PDB entry 8DSE | X-ray diffraction, 1.43 A resolution | chains A and B

[Chain A (and B)]
Protein: Nicotinamide phosphoribosyltransferase
Source organism: Homo sapiens
Notes: EC 2.4.2.12; chain B of this document is another copy of the same molecule, construct and numbering; everything in this record applies to it too
Reference sequence: P43490 (NAMPT_HUMAN); numbering as in UniProt (aligned over 1-491)
Chain sequence (499 residues; numbered 1 to 499; the number before each row is that of its first residue):
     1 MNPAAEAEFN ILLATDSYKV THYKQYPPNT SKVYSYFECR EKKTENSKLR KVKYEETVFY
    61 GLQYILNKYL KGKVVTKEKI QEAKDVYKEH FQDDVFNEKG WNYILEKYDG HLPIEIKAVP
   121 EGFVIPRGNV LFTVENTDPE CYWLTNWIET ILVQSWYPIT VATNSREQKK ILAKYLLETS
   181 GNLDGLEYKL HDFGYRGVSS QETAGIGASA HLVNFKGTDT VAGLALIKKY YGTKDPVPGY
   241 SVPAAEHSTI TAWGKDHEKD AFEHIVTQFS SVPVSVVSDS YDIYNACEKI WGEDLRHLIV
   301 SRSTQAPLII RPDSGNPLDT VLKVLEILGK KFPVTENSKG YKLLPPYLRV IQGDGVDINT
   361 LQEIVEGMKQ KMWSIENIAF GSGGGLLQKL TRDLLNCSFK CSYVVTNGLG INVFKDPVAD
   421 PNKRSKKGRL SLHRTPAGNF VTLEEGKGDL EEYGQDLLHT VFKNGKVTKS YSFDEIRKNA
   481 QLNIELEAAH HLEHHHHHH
Not modelled in the structure: 1-8, 43-52, 487-499 (chain B: 1-8, 43-51, 487-499)
Sequence notes: expression tag (492-499)
Small-molecule neighbours:
  - nicotinamide (NCA): Phe193, Arg196, Asp219, Ala244, Ala245, Arg311
  - quercitrin (QCT; 2-(3,4-dihydroxyphenyl)-5,7-dihydroxy-4-oxo-4H-chromen-3-yl 6-deoxy-alpha-L-mannopyranoside): Tyr188, Lys189, His191, Phe193, Asp219, Tyr240, Ser241, Val242, Ala244, Pro273, Ser275, Pro307, Ile309, Arg349, Val350, Ile351, Glu376, Asn377, Ile378, Ala379
What the authors report for this chain:
  - binding site for quercitrin: Lys189, Pro307, Ile309
  - catalytic residues: His247 (citing earlier work)

[How chain A and chain B interact]
Pairs across the interface (222; chain A residue first):
  Phe9(A) with Gln201(B)
  Leu13(A) with Tyr195(B); Val221(B)
  Ala14(A) with Tyr195(B)
  Thr15(A) with Tyr195(B); Asp219(B); Val221(B)
  Asp16(A) with Tyr195(B); Arg196(B), salt bridge; Asp219(B)
  Ser17(A) with Thr218(B); Asp219(B), hydrogen bond (backbone-backbone); Val221(B); Ser241(B)
  Tyr18(A) with Arg196(B), hydrogen bond; Asp219(B), hydrogen bond (backbone-side chain); Ala244(B); Ala245(B); Glu246(B)
  Lys19(A) with Arg196(B); Glu246(B), salt bridge
  Thr21(A) with Pro243(B); Ala244(B); Phe269(B)
  His22(A) with Ala244(B), hydrogen bond (side chain-backbone); Ala245(B); Glu246(B), salt bridge; Thr249(B)
  Lys24(A) with His264(B), hydrogen bond (backbone-side chain); Gln268(B); Phe269(B)
  Gln25(A) with Ala244(B), hydrogen bond (side chain-backbone); Ala245(B); Thr249(B), hydrogen bond; Trp253(B), hydrogen bond (backbone-side chain); His264(B); Ile265(B); Phe269(B)
  Tyr26(A) with Glu246(B); Ser248(B), hydrogen bond; Thr249(B); Trp253(B)
  Pro27(A) with Ala252(B); Trp253(B), hydrophobic
  Pro28(A) with Trp253(B)
  Tyr69(A) with Gln201(B)
  Glu82(A) with Lys228(B), salt bridge
  Val86(A) with Leu224(B), hydrophobic
  Tyr87(A) with Val221(B)
  Glu89(A) with Pro236(B); Val237(B); Tyr240(B)
  His90(A) with Thr218(B); Leu224(B); Gly239(B), hydrogen bond (side chain-backbone); Tyr240(B); Ser241(B), hydrogen bond (backbone-backbone)
  Phe91(A) with Ser241(B); Val242(B)
  Gln92(A) with Tyr240(B)
  Asp93(A) with Val272(B)
  Val95(A) with Phe269(B), hydrophobic
  Asn146(A) with Glu246(B), hydrogen bond; Ser248(B), hydrogen bond
  Glu149(A) with Arg196(B), salt bridge; Glu246(B)
  Thr150(A) with Tyr195(B); Arg196(B)
  Ile151(A) with Gln201(B)
  Val153(A) with Arg196(B)
  Gln154(A) with Tyr195(B), hydrogen bond (side chain-backbone); Arg196(B); Val198(B); Ser200(B); Gln201(B), hydrogen bond
  Trp156(A) with Arg196(B), hydrogen bond (side chain-backbone); Gly197(B), hydrogen bond (side chain-backbone); Val198(B), hydrogen bond (side chain-backbone); Gln388(B)
  Tyr157(A) with Ser199(B)
  Tyr195(A) with Leu13(B); Ala14(B); Thr15(B); Asp16(B); Thr150(B); Gln154(B), hydrogen bond (backbone-side chain)
  Arg196(A) with Asp16(B), salt bridge; Tyr18(B), hydrogen bond; Lys19(B); Glu149(B), salt bridge; Thr150(B); Val153(B); Gln154(B); Trp156(B), hydrogen bond (backbone-side chain); Arg392(B)
  Gly197(A) with Trp156(B)
  Val198(A) with Gln154(B); Trp156(B), hydrogen bond (backbone-side chain)
  Ser199(A) with Tyr157(B); Ser199(B), hydrogen bond; Thr203(B), hydrogen bond; Ile206(B)
  Ser200(A) with Gln154(B); Ser200(B), hydrogen bond; Glu202(B); Thr203(B), hydrogen bond; Ile206(B)
  Gln201(A) with Phe9(B); Tyr69(B); Ile151(B); Gln154(B), hydrogen bond; Glu202(B), hydrogen bond (backbone-side chain)
  Glu202(A) with Ser200(B); Gln201(B), hydrogen bond (side chain-backbone); Glu202(B), hydrogen bond (backbone-side chain)
  Thr203(A) with Ser199(B), hydrogen bond; Ser200(B), hydrogen bond; Thr203(B), hydrogen bond
  Ile206(A) with Ser199(B); Ser200(B)
  Thr218(A) with Ser17(B); His90(B), hydrogen bond (backbone-side chain)
  Asp219(A) with Thr15(B); Asp16(B); Ser17(B), hydrogen bond (backbone-backbone); Tyr18(B), hydrogen bond (side chain-backbone)
  Val221(A) with Leu13(B); Thr15(B); Ser17(B); Tyr87(B)
  Leu224(A) with Val86(B), hydrophobic; His90(B)
  Pro236(A) with Glu89(B)
  Val237(A) with Glu89(B)
  Gly239(A) with His90(B), hydrogen bond (backbone-side chain)
  Tyr240(A) with Glu89(B); His90(B); Gln92(B)
  Ser241(A) with Ser17(B); His90(B), hydrogen bond (backbone-backbone); Phe91(B)
  Val242(A) with Phe91(B)
  Pro243(A) with Thr21(B)
  Ala244(A) with Tyr18(B); Thr21(B); His22(B), hydrogen bond (backbone-side chain); Gln25(B), hydrogen bond (backbone-side chain)
  Ala245(A) with Tyr18(B); His22(B); Gln25(B)
  Glu246(A) with Tyr18(B), hydrogen bond; Lys19(B), salt bridge; His22(B), salt bridge; Tyr26(B); Asn146(B), hydrogen bond; Glu149(B)
  His247(A) with Lys415(B)
  Ser248(A) with Tyr26(B), hydrogen bond; Asn146(B), hydrogen bond; Cys401(B)
  Thr249(A) with His22(B); Gln25(B), hydrogen bond; Tyr26(B)
  Thr251(A) with Val413(B); Phe414(B)
  Ala252(A) with Tyr26(B), hydrophobic; Pro27(B); Val404(B)
  Trp253(A) with Gln25(B), hydrogen bond (side chain-backbone); Tyr26(B); Pro27(B); Pro28(B)
  Lys255(A) with Phe414(B)
  His264(A) with Lys24(B), hydrogen bond (side chain-backbone); Gln25(B)
  Ile265(A) with Gln25(B)
  Gln268(A) with Lys24(B)
  Phe269(A) with Thr21(B); Lys24(B); Gln25(B); Val95(B), hydrophobic
  Asp279(A) with Pro417(B)
  Ser280(A) with Lys415(B); Asp416(B), hydrogen bond (backbone-backbone); Pro417(B)
  Tyr281(A) with Phe414(B); Asp416(B); Pro417(B); Val418(B), hydrogen bond (backbone-backbone)
  Asp282(A) with Val418(B)
  Asp313(A) with Lys423(B), hydrogen bond (backbone-side chain)
  Ser314(A) with Pro417(B); Lys423(B)
  Gly315(A) with Ala419(B)
  Asp354(A) with Lys423(B), salt bridge
  Gln388(A) with Trp156(B); Gln388(B); Leu390(B), hydrogen bond (side chain-backbone)
  Leu390(A) with Gln388(B), hydrogen bond (backbone-side chain)
  Thr391(A) with Lys389(B)
  Arg392(A) with Arg196(B)
  Cys401(A) with Ser248(B)
  Val404(A) with Ala252(B)
  Ile411(A) with Ala252(B)
  Val413(A) with Thr251(B); Ala252(B)
  Phe414(A) with Thr251(B); Tyr281(B)
  Lys415(A) with His247(B); Ser280(B)
  Asp416(A) with Ser280(B), hydrogen bond (backbone-backbone); Tyr281(B)
  Pro417(A) with Asp279(B); Ser280(B); Tyr281(B); Ser314(B)
  Val418(A) with Tyr281(B), hydrogen bond (backbone-backbone); Asp282(B)
  Ala419(A) with Gly315(B)
  Lys423(A) with Asp313(B), hydrogen bond (side chain-backbone); Ser314(B); Asp354(B), salt bridge
Also at the interface, not in a pair above, chain A (99 interface residues in all): Ala204, Thr220, Ala222, Val272, Ile283, Arg311, Lys389, Asp420
Also at the interface, not in a pair above, chain B (100 interface residues in all): Asp93, Ala204, Thr220, Ala222, Gly254, Lys255, Ile283, Tyr284, Arg311, Thr391, Asp420

[Overview]
Chain A and chain B form an interface of 99 and 100 residues respectively; the contacts include 55 hydrogen
bonds and 11 salt bridges. Among the polar pairs are Asp16(A)-Arg196(B), Lys19(A)-Glu246(B) and
His22(A)-Glu246(B). Bound to chain A: nicotinamide and quercitrin. The paper reports the catalytic residue
His247(A); a binding site for quercitrin at Lys189(A), Pro307(A) and Ile309(A).
Both chains are Nicotinamide phosphoribosyltransferase (Homo sapiens). Entry 8DSE (Human NAMPT in complex with
substrate NAM and activator quercitrin) was determined by X-ray diffraction together with 8DSC, 8DSD, 8DSH,
8DSI and 8DTJ from the same study.
